PDB entry 8VUN | electron microscopy, 4.01 A resolution (low resolution: residue-level contacts below are approximate; hydrogen-bond / salt-bridge calls are withheld) | chains C and I of the 8 polymer chains in the assembly

Chain C:
Molecule: Glutamate receptor ionotropic, NMDA 1
Organism: Homo sapiens
UniProtKB: Q05586 (NMDZ1_HUMAN); the construct lacks a stretch of the UniProt sequence, so the offset changes along the chain: 25-582 = UniProt 25-582; 583-779 = UniProt 602-798; 780-813 = UniProt 808-841
Sequence (817 residues; numbered 25 to 813 plus 28 insertion-coded residues; the number before each row is that of its first residue; a row labelled like 582A-582S holds insertion residues (582A, then the next letters in order)):
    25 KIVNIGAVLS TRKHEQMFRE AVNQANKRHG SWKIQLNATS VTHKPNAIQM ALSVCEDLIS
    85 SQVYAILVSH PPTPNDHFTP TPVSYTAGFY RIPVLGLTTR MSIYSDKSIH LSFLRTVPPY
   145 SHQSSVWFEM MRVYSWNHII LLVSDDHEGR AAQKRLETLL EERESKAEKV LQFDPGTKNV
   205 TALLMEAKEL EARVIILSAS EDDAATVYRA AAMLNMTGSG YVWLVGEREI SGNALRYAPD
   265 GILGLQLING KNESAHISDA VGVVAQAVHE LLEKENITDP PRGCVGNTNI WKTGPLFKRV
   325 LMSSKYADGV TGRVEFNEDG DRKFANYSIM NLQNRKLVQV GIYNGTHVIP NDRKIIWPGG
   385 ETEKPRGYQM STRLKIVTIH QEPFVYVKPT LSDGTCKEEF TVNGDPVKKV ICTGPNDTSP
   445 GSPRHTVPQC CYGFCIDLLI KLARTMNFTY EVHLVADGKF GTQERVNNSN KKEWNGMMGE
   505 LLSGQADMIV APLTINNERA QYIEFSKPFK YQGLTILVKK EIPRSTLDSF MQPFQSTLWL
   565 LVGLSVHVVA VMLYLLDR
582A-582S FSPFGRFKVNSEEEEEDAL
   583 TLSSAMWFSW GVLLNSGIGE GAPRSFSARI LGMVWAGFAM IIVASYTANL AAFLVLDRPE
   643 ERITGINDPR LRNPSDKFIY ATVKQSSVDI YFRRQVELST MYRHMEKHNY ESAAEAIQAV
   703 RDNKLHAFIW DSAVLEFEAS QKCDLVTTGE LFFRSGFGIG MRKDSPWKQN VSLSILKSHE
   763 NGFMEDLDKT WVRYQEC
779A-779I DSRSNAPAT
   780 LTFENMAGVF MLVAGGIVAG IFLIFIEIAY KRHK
Disordered / not traced: 582A-582S, 779A-779I
Disulfides: Cys79-Cys308, Cys420-Cys454, Cys436-Cys455, Cys725-Cys779

Chain I:
Molecule: 008-218 Light
Organism: Homo sapiens
Sequence (209 residues; each row starts with the number of its first residue):
     1 NFMLTQPHSV SESPGKTVTI SCTRSSGSIA SNYVQWYQQR PGSSPTTVIY DDNQRPSGVP
    61 NRFSGSIDSS SNSASLIISG LKTEDEADYY CQSTRVFGGG TKLTVLGQPK AAPSVTLFPP
   121 SSEELQANKA TLVCLISDFY PGAVTVAWKA DSSPVKAGVE TTTPSKQSNN KYAASSYLSL
   181 TPEQWKSHRS YSCQVTHEGS TVEKTVAPT
Disulfides: Cys22-Cys91, Cys134-Cys193

Interface between chain C and chain I:
Contacting residue pairs - 6 pairs, chain C then chain I:
  Gln48(C) - Tyr33(I)
  Lys51(C) - Ala30(I)
  Lys51(C) - Ser31(I)
  Lys51(C) - Asn32(I)
  Lys51(C) - Tyr33(I)
  Arg52(C) - Tyr33(I)
Also at the interface, not in a pair above, chain C (5 interface residues in all): Asn50, Gly54
Also at the interface, not in a pair above, chain I (5 interface residues in all): Thr94

Overview:
Chain C and chain I each contribute 5 residues to their interface.
Here chain C is Glutamate receptor ionotropic, NMDA 1 and chain I is 008-218 Light, both from Homo sapiens.
Entry 8VUN (Human GluN1-2A With Fab 008-218) was determined by electron microscopy, deposited together with
8VUH, 8VUJ, 8VUL, 8VUQ, 8VUR, 8VUT, 8VUY and 8VVH.
